Entry 9K3N (electron microscopy, 2.59 A resolution); this record covers chains F and UC of the 300 polymer chains in the assembly.

[Chain F]
Name: capsid protein F
Source organism: Salmonella phage PJNS002
Chain sequence (429 residues; numbered 1 to 429; the number before each row is that of its first residue):
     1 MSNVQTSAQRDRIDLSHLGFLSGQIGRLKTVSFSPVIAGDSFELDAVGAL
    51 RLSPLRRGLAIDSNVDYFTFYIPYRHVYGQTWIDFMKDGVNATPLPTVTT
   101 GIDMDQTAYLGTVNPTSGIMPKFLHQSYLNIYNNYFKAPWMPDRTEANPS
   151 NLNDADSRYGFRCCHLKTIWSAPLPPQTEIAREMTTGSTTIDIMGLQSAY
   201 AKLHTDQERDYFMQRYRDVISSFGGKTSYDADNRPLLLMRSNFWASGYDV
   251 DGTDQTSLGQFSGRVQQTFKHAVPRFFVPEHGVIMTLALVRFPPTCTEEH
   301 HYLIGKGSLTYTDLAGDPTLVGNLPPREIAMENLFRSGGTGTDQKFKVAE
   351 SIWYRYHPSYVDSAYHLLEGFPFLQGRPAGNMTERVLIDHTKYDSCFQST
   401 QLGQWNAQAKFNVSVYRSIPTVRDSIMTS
Disordered / not traced: 1

[Chain UC]
Name: spike protein G
Source organism: Salmonella phage PJNS002
Chain sequence (177 residues; row label = number of the first residue in the row):
     1 MFQEFVSKHNSPFTSLPMVSKSVTPSVTAAPILSTPRNQQVTESFLDLTI
    51 ATAAGGIASIISVDPSAKADNQVFSVCAHLTGAADLKYWAALVRFESATV
   101 PTTVTPTFDLFPIAGTYSNGTYIVKDCATIKTFPNVAGNTVYVGLMLFSN
   151 SWVAGKLTGIISINQVRTEITTLQPLK

[Chain F / chain UC interface]
Pairs across the interface (8; chain F residue first):
  Arg56(F) - Leu176(UC)
  Arg57(F) - Pro175(UC)
  Arg57(F) - Leu176(UC)
  Arg57(F) - Lys177(UC)
  Thr256(F) - Val6(UC)
  Thr256(F) - Gln174(UC)
  Thr256(F) - Lys177(UC)
  Gln260(F) - Lys177(UC)
Interface residues without a listed pair, chain F (10 interface residues in all): Gln255, Ser257, Leu258, Gly259, Leu368, Gln398
Interface residues without a listed pair, chain UC (7 interface residues in all): Phe2, Phe5

[In short]
The interface between chain F and chain UC involves 10 residues on one side and 7 on the other.
Chain F is capsid protein F and chain UC is spike protein G, both from Salmonella phage PJNS002; the
structure, The structure of Salmonella phage PJNS002, was determined by electron microscopy together with 9K3M
from the same study.
